Entry 1DVA (X-ray diffraction, 3.00 A resolution); this record covers chains H and X of the 3 polymer chains in the assembly.

Chain H:
Protein: Des-gla factor viia (heavy chain)
Source organism: Homo sapiens
Notes: EC 3.4.21.21
UniProt: P08709 (FA7_HUMAN); the construct lacks a stretch of the UniProt sequence and is renumbered around it, so the offset changes along the chain: 16-35 = UniProt 213-232; 37-60 = UniProt 233-256; 61-129 = UniProt 261-329; 134-147 = UniProt 337-350; 5 more segments
Sequence (254 residues; row label = number of the first residue in the row; note: 11 numbers in that range are skipped by the numbering (no residue carries them; nothing is unmodelled there); a row labelled like 60A-60D holds insertion residues (60A, then the next letters in order)):
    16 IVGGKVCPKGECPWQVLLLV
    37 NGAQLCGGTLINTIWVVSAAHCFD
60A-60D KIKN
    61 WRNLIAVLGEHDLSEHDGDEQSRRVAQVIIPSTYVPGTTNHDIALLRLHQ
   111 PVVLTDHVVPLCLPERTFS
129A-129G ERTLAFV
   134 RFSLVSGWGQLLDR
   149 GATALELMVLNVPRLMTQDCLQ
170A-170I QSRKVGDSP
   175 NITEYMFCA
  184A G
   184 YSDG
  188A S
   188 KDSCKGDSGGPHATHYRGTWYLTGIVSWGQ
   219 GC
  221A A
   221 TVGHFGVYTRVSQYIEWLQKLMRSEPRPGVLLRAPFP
Disulfide bonds: Cys22-Cys27, Cys42-Cys58, Cys168-Cys182, Cys191-Cys220
Ion coordination: Ca2+: Glu70, Asp72, Glu75, Asp77, Glu80
Small-molecule neighbours: 0Z6 (D-phenylalanyl-N-[(2S,3S)-6-{[amino(iminio)methyl]amino}-1-chloro-2-hydroxyhexan-3-yl]-L-phenylalaninamide): His57, Gly97, Thr98, Thr99, Asp102, Pro170I, Asp189, Ser190, Cys191, Lys192, Gly193, Asp194, Ser195, Val213, Ser214, Trp215, Gly216, Gln217, Gly219, Cys220, Gly226
UniProt features mapped onto this chain:
  - active site (Charge relay system): His57, Asp102, Ser195
  - binding site (substrate): Asp189
  - glycosylation: Asn175 (N-linked (GlcNAc...) asparagine)

Chain X:
Protein: Peptide E-76
Sequence (20 residues; each row starts with the number of its first residue; numbering starts at 0):
     0 XALCDDPRVDRWYCQFVEGX
Not modelled in the structure: 19
Modified residues: ACE (acetyl group) at position 0; NH2 (amino group) at position 19
Disulfide bonds: Cys3-Cys13

Interface between chain H and chain X:
Contacting residue pairs (31; chain H residue first):
  Leu32(H) with Tyr12(X)
  Leu34(H) with Leu2(X), hydrophobic
  Asn37(H) with Phe15(X)
  Gly38(H) with Ala1(X); Leu2(X), hydrogen bond (backbone-backbone); Phe15(X), hydrogen bond (backbone-backbone)
  Ala39(H) with Leu2(X), hydrophobic
  Gln40(H) with Leu2(X)
  Ile65(H) with Phe15(X), hydrophobic
  Val67(H) with Trp11(X), hydrophobic; Tyr12(X)
  Glu70(H) with Tyr12(X), hydrogen bond
  Leu73(H) with Leu2(X), hydrophobic; Val8(X); Asp9(X), hydrogen bond (backbone-backbone); Tyr12(X)
  Ser74(H) with Arg7(X); Val8(X); Asp9(X)
  Glu75(H) with Asp9(X)
  His76(H) with Asp9(X), salt bridge; Trp11(X)
  Glu80(H) with Trp11(X)
  Ser82(H) with Trp11(X); Phe15(X)
  Leu144(H) with Leu2(X), hydrophobic; Arg7(X), hydrogen bond (backbone-side chain)
  Leu145(H) with Arg7(X), hydrogen bond (backbone-side chain)
  Asp146(H) with Arg7(X), hydrogen bond (backbone-side chain)
  Arg147(H) with Arg7(X)
  Leu153(H) with Arg7(X)
Other interface residues (no listed pair), chain H (23 interface residues in all): Gln81, Gly149, Ala152
Other interface residues (no listed pair), chain X (11 interface residues in all): Cys3, Asp5, Gln14

In short:
23 residues of chain H and 11 residues of chain X are in contact, with 7 hydrogen bonds and 1 salt bridge.
Polar pairs include His76(H)-Asp9(X), Glu70(H)-Tyr12(X) and Leu144(H)-Arg7(X). Bound to chain H: compound 0Z6.
Chain H is Des-gla factor viia (heavy chain) (Homo sapiens) and chain X is Peptide E-76; the structure,
Crystal Structure of the Complex Between the Peptide Exosite Inhibitor E-76 and Coagulation Factor VIIA, was
determined by X-ray diffraction.
